5GUQ - chain A; structure by X-ray diffraction, 1.70 A resolution.

Chain A:
Molecule: Helix-turn-helix domain-containing protein
Organism: Zymomonas mobilis subsp. mobilis (strain ATCC 10988 / DSM 424 / LMG 404 / NCIMB 8938 / NRRL B-806 / ZM1)
UniProtKB: A0A0H3G0N3 (A0A0H3G0N3_ZYMMA); residue numbers follow UniProt; this construct covers 1-148
Chain sequence (149 residues; numbered 0 to 148; the number before each row is that of its first residue; numbering starts at 0):
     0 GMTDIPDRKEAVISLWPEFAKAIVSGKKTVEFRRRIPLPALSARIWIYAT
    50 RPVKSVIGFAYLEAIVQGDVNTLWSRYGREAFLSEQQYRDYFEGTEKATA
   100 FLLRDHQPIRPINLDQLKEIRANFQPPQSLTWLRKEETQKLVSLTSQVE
Disordered / not traced: 0-5
Differences from the reference sequence: expression tag (0)
Reported in the primary citation:
  - mutagenesis - K53E: decreased binding to ssRNA
  - mutagenesis - K53E: decreased binding to ssDNA
  - mutagenesis - S128A: decreased binding to nucleic acids
  - mutagenesis - Y47F: decreased binding to RNA
  - mutagenesis - Y47F: decreased binding to DNA
  - mutagenesis - Y47F: decreased catalytic activity on RNA

In short:
From the paper: K53E reduces binding to ssRNA; K53E reduces binding to ssDNA.
Chain A is Helix-turn-helix domain-containing protein (Zymomonas mobilis subsp. mobilis (strain ATCC 10988 /
DSM 424 / LMG 404 / NCIMB 8938 / NRRL B-806 / ZM1)); the structure, Crystal structure of ASCH from Zymomonas
mobilis, was determined by X-ray diffraction (same publication as 5Y6B, 5Y6C and 5GUS).
